PDB entry 6JJO | X-ray diffraction, 4.16 A resolution (low resolution: residue-level contacts below are approximate; hydrogen-bond / salt-bridge calls are withheld) | chains E and Q of the 18 polymer chains in the assembly

[Chain E]
Protein: Periplasmic serine endoprotease DegP
Organism: Escherichia coli K-12
Notes: EC 3.4.21.107
UniProt: P0C0V0 (DEGP_ECOLI); residues 1-448 here correspond to UniProt positions 27-474 (UniProt number = residue number + 26)
Chain sequence (469 residues; row label = number of the first residue in the row; numbers below 1 keep their minus sign (Met-20 is residue -20)):
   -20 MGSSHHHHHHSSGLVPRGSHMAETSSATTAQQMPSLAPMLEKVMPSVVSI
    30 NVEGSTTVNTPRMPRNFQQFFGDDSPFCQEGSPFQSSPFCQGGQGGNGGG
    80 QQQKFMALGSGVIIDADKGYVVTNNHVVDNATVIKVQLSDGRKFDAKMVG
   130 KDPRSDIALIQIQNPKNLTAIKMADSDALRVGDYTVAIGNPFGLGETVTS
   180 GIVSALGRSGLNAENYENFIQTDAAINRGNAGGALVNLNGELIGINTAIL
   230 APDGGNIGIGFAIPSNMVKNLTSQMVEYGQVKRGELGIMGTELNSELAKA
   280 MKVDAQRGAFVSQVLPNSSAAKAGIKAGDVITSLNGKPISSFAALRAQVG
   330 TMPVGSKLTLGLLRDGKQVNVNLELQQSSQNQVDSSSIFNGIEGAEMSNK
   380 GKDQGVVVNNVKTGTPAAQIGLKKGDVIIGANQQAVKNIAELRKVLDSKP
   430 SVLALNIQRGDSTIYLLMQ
Unresolved in the structure: -20 to 10, 36-81, 360-363
Sequence notes: expression tag (-20 to 0); engineered mutation Ala210 (Ser236 in P0C0V0)
Curated features (UniProtKB/Swiss-Prot):
  - active site (Charge relay system): His105, Asp135
  - binding site (substrate): Glu32, His105, Asp135, Thr226 to Ala230, Leu265 to Gly269

[Chain Q]
Protein: TMB-CYRKL modulator
Chain sequence (5 residues; each row starts with the number of its first residue):
   471 CYRKL

[How chain E and chain Q interact]
Pairs across the interface (14; chain E residue first):
  Glu264(E) with Leu475(Q)
  Leu265(E) with Leu475(Q)
  Gly266(E) with Leu475(Q)
  Ile267(E) with Arg473(Q); Lys474(Q); Leu475(Q)
  Met268(E) with Tyr472(Q); Arg473(Q); Lys474(Q)
  Gly269(E) with Tyr472(Q); Arg473(Q)
  Thr270(E) with Cys471(Q)
  Phe321(E) with Arg473(Q)
  Arg325(E) with Lys474(Q)

[Summary]
The interface between chain E and chain Q involves 9 residues on one side and 5 on the other. UniProt lists
active-site residues His105(E) and Asp135(E) and 13 substrate-binding residues on chain E.
Chain E is Periplasmic serine endoprotease DegP (Escherichia coli K-12) and chain Q is TMB-CYRKL modulator;
the structure, Crystal structure of the DegP dodecamer with a modulator, was determined by X-ray diffraction
(same publication as 6JJK and 6JJL).
